8HP4 - chains A and B; structure by X-ray diffraction, 2.52 A resolution.

Chain A (and B):
Protein: Pyruvate decarboxylase
Source organism: Candida tropicalis
Notes: chain B of this document is another copy of the same molecule, construct and numbering; everything in this record applies to it too
UniProt: C5MDS4 (C5MDS4_CANTT); numbering as in UniProt (aligned over 1-567)
Sequence (567 residues; numbered 1 to 567; the number before each row is that of its first residue):
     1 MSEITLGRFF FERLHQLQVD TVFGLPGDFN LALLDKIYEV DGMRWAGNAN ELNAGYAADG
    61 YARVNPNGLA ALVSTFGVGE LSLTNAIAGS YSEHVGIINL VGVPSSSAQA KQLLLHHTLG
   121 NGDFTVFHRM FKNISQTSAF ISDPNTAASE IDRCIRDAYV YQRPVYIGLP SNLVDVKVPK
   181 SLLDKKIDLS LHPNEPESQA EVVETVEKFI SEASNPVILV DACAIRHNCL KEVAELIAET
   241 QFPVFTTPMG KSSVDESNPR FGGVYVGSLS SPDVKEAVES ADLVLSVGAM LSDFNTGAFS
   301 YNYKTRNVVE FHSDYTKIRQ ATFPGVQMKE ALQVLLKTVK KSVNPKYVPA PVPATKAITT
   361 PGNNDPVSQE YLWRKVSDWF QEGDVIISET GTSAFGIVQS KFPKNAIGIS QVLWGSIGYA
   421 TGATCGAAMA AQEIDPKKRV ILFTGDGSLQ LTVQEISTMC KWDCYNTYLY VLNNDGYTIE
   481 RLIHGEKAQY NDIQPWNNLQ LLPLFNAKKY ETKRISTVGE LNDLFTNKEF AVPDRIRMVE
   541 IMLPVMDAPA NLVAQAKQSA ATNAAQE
Unresolved in the structure: 1, 107-114, 292-304, 359, 564-567 (chain B: 1, 106-114, 292-306, 355-359, 561-567)

How chain A and chain B interact:
Pairs across the interface (137):
  Leu-25(A) with Tyr-477(B)
  Pro-26(A) with Tyr-477(B), hydrophobic; Glu-480(B); Tyr-490(B)
  Gly-27(A) with Glu-480(B)
  Leu-31(A) with Glu-480(B); Ile-483(B), hydrophobic; His-484(B); Tyr-490(B)
  Leu-34(A) with Tyr-490(B), hydrophobic
  Asp-35(A) with His-484(B), salt bridge; Tyr-490(B), hydrogen bond
  Tyr-38(A) with Gln-489(B), hydrogen bond; Tyr-490(B), hydrogen bond (side chain-backbone)
  Trp-45(A) with Gln-489(B), hydrogen bond (backbone-side chain); Tyr-490(B)
  Ala-49(A) with Gln-450(B); Leu-451(B)
  Asn-50(A) with Leu-451(B), hydrogen bond (side chain-backbone)
  Glu-51(A) with Leu-451(B)
  Val-78(A) with Asn-85(B); Trp-414(B); Gly-415(B); Ser-416(B)
  Leu-81(A) with Thr-84(B); Asn-85(B); Ala-88(B), hydrophobic
  Ser-82(A) with Asn-85(B), hydrogen bond
  Thr-84(A) with Leu-81(B); Thr-84(B); Met-130(B)
  Asn-85(A) with Val-78(B); Leu-81(B); Ser-82(B), hydrogen bond
  Ala-88(A) with Leu-81(B), hydrophobic; Leu-119(B)
  Tyr-91(A) with Leu-119(B)
  Ser-92(A) with Thr-118(B), hydrogen bond (side chain-backbone)
  Leu-115(A) with Leu-413(B)
  His-116(A) with Val-412(B), hydrogen bond (side chain-backbone); Leu-413(B), hydrogen bond (side chain-backbone)
  His-117(A) with Leu-413(B), hydrogen bond (backbone-backbone); Trp-414(B), hydrogen bond (side chain-backbone); Gly-415(B)
  Thr-118(A) with Ser-92(B), hydrogen bond (backbone-side chain); Trp-414(B)
  Leu-119(A) with Ala-88(B); Tyr-91(B); Asn-133(B); Ile-134(B), hydrophobic; Arg-163(B), hydrogen bond (backbone-side chain); Trp-414(B), hydrophobic
  Val-126(A) with Asn-133(B)
  Phe-127(A) with Trp-414(B), hydrophobic
  Arg-129(A) with Asn-133(B), hydrogen bond
  Met-130(A) with Thr-84(B); Met-130(B); Asn-133(B)
  Asn-133(A) with Leu-119(B); Val-126(B); Arg-129(B), hydrogen bond; Met-130(B)
  Ile-134(A) with Leu-119(B), hydrophobic
  Arg-163(A) with Leu-119(B), hydrogen bond (side chain-backbone)
  Val-412(A) with His-116(B), hydrogen bond (backbone-side chain)
  Leu-413(A) with Leu-115(B); His-116(B), hydrogen bond (backbone-side chain); His-117(B), hydrogen bond (backbone-backbone)
  Trp-414(A) with Val-78(B); His-117(B), hydrogen bond (backbone-side chain); Thr-118(B); Phe-127(B), hydrophobic
  Gly-415(A) with Val-78(B); His-117(B)
  Ser-416(A) with Val-78(B)
  Gln-450(A) with Ala-49(B); Gln-454(B), hydrogen bond (backbone-side chain)
  Leu-451(A) with Ala-49(B); Asn-50(B), hydrogen bond (backbone-side chain); Glu-51(B); Gln-454(B), hydrogen bond (backbone-side chain)
  Thr-452(A) with Gln-454(B)
  Gln-454(A) with Gln-450(B), hydrogen bond (side chain-backbone); Leu-451(B), hydrogen bond (side chain-backbone); Thr-452(B); Val-453(B); Gln-454(B), hydrogen bond; Trp-496(B)
  Ser-457(A) with Gln-494(B); Trp-496(B), hydrogen bond
  Cys-460(A) with Gln-494(B)
  Lys-461(A) with Gln-494(B)
  Trp-462(A) with Gln-489(B)
  Tyr-477(A) with Leu-25(B); Pro-26(B), hydrophobic
  Glu-480(A) with Pro-26(B); Gly-27(B), hydrogen bond (side chain-backbone); Leu-31(B)
  His-484(A) with Leu-31(B); Asp-35(B), salt bridge
  Gln-489(A) with Tyr-38(B), hydrogen bond; Trp-45(B), hydrogen bond (side chain-backbone); Trp-462(B)
  Tyr-490(A) with Pro-26(B); Leu-31(B); Leu-34(B), hydrophobic; Asp-35(B), hydrogen bond; Tyr-38(B), hydrogen bond (backbone-side chain); Trp-45(B)
  Gln-494(A) with Ser-457(B); Cys-460(B); Lys-461(B); Phe-505(B), hydrogen bond (side chain-backbone); Asn-506(B)
  Pro-495(A) with Phe-505(B); Asn-506(B), hydrogen bond (backbone-side chain)
  Trp-496(A) with Gln-454(B); Ser-457(B), hydrogen bond; Leu-504(B); Phe-505(B)
  Asn-497(A) with Pro-503(B); Leu-504(B), hydrogen bond (backbone-backbone); Asn-506(B), hydrogen bond
  Gln-500(A) with Leu-504(B)
  Leu-501(A) with Leu-504(B)
  Pro-503(A) with Asn-497(B)
  Leu-504(A) with Trp-496(B); Asn-497(B), hydrogen bond (backbone-backbone); Gln-500(B); Leu-501(B); Leu-504(B), hydrophobic
  Phe-505(A) with Gln-494(B), hydrogen bond (backbone-side chain); Pro-495(B); Trp-496(B)
  Asn-506(A) with Gln-494(B); Pro-495(B), hydrogen bond (side chain-backbone); Asn-497(B)
Also at the interface, not in a pair above, chain A (67 interface residues in all): Asp-28, Ala-32, Asn-48, Leu-52, Gly-77, Val-453, Ile-483, Ala-488
Also at the interface, not in a pair above, chain B (66 interface residues in all): Asp-28, Ala-32, Asn-48, Leu-52, Gly-77

Overview:
67 residues of chain A face 66 of chain B across their interface; the contacts include 41 hydrogen bonds and 2
salt bridges. Polar contacts include Asp-35(A)/His-484(B), Asp-35(A)/Tyr-490(B) and Tyr-38(A)/Gln-489(B).
Both chains are Pyruvate decarboxylase (Candida tropicalis). Entry 8HP4 (CtPDC complex) was determined by
X-ray diffraction, deposited together with 8HP2.
